PDB entry 7KEJ | electron microscopy, 3.80 A resolution | chains H and K of the 12 polymer chains in the assembly

# Chain H
Molecule: Antibody Fab heavy chain (HC) BDBV-289
Organism: Homo sapiens
Notes: antibody fragment or engineered binder
Chain sequence (251 residues; numbered -18 to 232; the number before each row is that of its first residue; numbers below 1 keep their minus sign (Met-18 is residue -18)):
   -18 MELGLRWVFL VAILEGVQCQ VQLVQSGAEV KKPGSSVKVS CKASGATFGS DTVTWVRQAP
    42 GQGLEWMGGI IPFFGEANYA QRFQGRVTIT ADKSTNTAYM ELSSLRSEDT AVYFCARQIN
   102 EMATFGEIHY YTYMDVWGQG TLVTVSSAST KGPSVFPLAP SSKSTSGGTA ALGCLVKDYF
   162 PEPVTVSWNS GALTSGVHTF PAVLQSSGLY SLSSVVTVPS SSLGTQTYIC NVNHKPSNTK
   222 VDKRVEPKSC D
Not modelled in the structure: -18 to 1, 131-232
Cystine bridges: Cys22-Cys96

# Chain K
Molecule: Antibody Fab light chain (LC) BDBV-289
Organism: Homo sapiens
Notes: antibody fragment or engineered binder
Chain sequence (231 residues; each row starts with the number of its first residue; numbers below 1 keep their minus sign (Met-17 is residue -17)):
   -17 MGWSCIILFL VATATGVHGS ELTQDPAVSV ALGQTVRITC QGDSLRNYYA SWYQQKPRQA
    43 PVLVFYGKNN RPSGIPDRFS GSSSGNTASL TISGAQAEDE ADYYCNSRDS SSNHLVFGGG
   103 TKLTVLSQPK AAPSVTLFPP SSEELQANKA TLVCLISDFY PGAVTVAWKA DSSPVKAGVE
   163 TTTPSKQSNN KYAASSYLSL TPEQWKSHRS YSCQVTHEGS TVEKTVAPTE C
Not modelled in the structure: -17 to 0, 111-213
Cystine bridges: Cys22-Cys87

# Interface between chain H and chain K
Contacting residue pairs (33):
  Val37(H) with Phe99(K), hydrophobic
  Gln39(H) with Gln37(K), hydrogen bond
  Gln43(H) with Tyr86(K)
  Gly44(H) with Tyr86(K)
  Leu45(H) with Pro43(K), hydrophobic; Phe99(K)
  Trp47(H) with His96(K); Leu97(K)
  Phe95(H) with Ala42(K), hydrophobic
  Glu108(H) with Lys50(K), salt bridge
  His110(H) with Tyr31(K), hydrogen bond; Lys50(K)
  Tyr111(H) with Tyr30(K); Tyr31(K), hydrogen bond (backbone-backbone)
  Tyr112(H) with Tyr31(K); Tyr48(K), hydrophobic; Gly49(K)
  Thr113(H) with Ser33(K), hydrogen bond (backbone-side chain); Asn88(K); Arg90(K)
  Tyr114(H) with Ser33(K); Tyr35(K); Leu45(K), hydrophobic; Tyr48(K), hydrophobic
  Met115(H) with Tyr35(K), hydrogen bond (backbone-side chain); Leu45(K); Asn88(K); Leu97(K), hydrophobic; Phe99(K), hydrophobic
  Trp118(H) with Tyr35(K); Ala42(K), hydrophobic; Pro43(K)
  Gly119(H) with Ala42(K)
Interface residues without a listed pair, chain H (23 interface residues in all): Thr35, Tyr60, Arg63, Gln99, Asn101, Glu102, Asp116
Interface residues without a listed pair, chain K (22 interface residues in all): Glu3, Gln41, Ser89, Asn95, Gly101

# Overview
23 residues of chain H and 22 residues of chain K are in contact; the contacts include 5 hydrogen bonds and 1
salt bridge. Among the polar pairs are Glu108(H)-Lys50(K), Gln39(H)-Gln37(K) and His110(H)-Tyr31(K).
Here chain H is Antibody Fab heavy chain (HC) BDBV-289 and chain K is Antibody Fab light chain (LC) BDBV-289,
both from Homo sapiens. Entry 7KEJ (BDBV-289 bound to EBOV GPdMuc Makona) was determined by electron
microscopy, deposited together with 7KEW, 7KF9 and 7KFG.
